9FGH - chains B and C of the 6 polymer chains in the assembly; structure by electron microscopy, 3.00 A resolution.

== Chain B ==
Name: Gamma-aminobutyric acid receptor subunit beta-3
Organism: Homo sapiens
UniProt: P28472 (GBRB3_HUMAN), isoform P28472-2; residues -24 to 448 here correspond to UniProt positions 1-473 (UniProt number = residue number + 25)
Chain sequence (473 residues; numbered -24 to 448; the number before each row is that of its first residue; numbers below 1 keep their minus sign (Met-24 is residue -24)):
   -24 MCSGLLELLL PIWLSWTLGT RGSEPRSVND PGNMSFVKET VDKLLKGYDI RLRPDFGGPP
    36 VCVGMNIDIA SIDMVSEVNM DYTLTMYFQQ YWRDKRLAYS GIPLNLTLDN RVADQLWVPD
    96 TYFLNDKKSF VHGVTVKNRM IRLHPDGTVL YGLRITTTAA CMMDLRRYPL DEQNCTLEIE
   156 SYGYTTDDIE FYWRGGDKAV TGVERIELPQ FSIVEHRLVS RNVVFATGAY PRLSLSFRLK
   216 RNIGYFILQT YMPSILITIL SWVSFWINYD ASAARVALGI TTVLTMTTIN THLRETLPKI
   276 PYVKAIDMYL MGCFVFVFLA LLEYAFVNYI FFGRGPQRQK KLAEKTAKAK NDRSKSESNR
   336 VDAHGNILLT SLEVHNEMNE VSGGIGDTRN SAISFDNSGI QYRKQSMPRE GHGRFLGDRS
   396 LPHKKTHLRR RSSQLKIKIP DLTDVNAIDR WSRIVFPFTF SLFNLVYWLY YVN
Unresolved in the structure: -24 to 8, 312-418, 448
Disulfides: Cys136-Cys150
Glycans and other covalent adducts: N-acetylglucosamine (NAG) linked to Asn80; glycan linked to Asn149
Residues lining bound ligands: gamma-amino-butanoic acid (ABU): Tyr97, Glu155, Ser156, Tyr157, Phe200, Thr202, Tyr205
UniProt features mapped onto this chain:
  - binding site (benzamidine): Asp95 to Tyr97, Glu155 to Tyr157, Phe200
  - binding site (4-aminobutanoate): Tyr97, Glu155, Tyr157, Thr202
  - binding site (histamine): Tyr97, Ser156, Tyr157, Thr202
  - glycosylation (N-linked (GlcNAc...) asparagine): Asn8, Asn80, Asn149

== Chain C ==
Name: Gamma-aminobutyric acid receptor subunit gamma-2
Organism: Homo sapiens
UniProt: P18507 (GBRG2_HUMAN), isoform P18507-2; residues -38 to 436 here correspond to UniProt positions 1-475 (UniProt number = residue number + 39)
Chain sequence (495 residues; numbered -38 to 456; the number before each row is that of its first residue; numbers below 1 keep their minus sign (Met-38 is residue -38)):
   -38 MSSPNIWSTG SSVYSTPVFS QKMTVWILLL LSLYPGFTSQ KSDDDYEDYA SNKTWVLTPK
    22 VPEGDVTVIL NNLLEGYDNK LRPDIGVKPT LIHTDMYVNS IGPVNAINME YTIDIFFAQT
    82 WYDRRLKFNS TIKVLRLNSN MVGKIWIPDT FFRNSKKADA HWITTPNRML RIWNDGRVLY
   142 TLRLTIDAEC QLQLHNFPMD EHSCPLEFSS YGYPREEIVY QWKRSSVEVG DTRSWRLYQF
   202 SFVGLRNTTE VVKTTSGDYV VMSVYFDLSR RMGYFTIQTY IPCTLIVVLS WVSFWINKDA
   262 VPARTSLGIT TVLTMTTLST IARKSLPKVS YVTAMDLFVS VCFIFVFSAL VEYGTLHYFV
   322 SNRKPSKDKD KKKKNPLLRM FSFKAPTIDI RPRSATIQMN NATHLQERDE EYGYECLDGK
   382 DCASFFCCFE DCRTGAWRHG RIHIRIAKMD SYARIFFPTA FCLFNLVYWV SYLYLGGSGG
   442 SGGSGKTETS QVAPA
Unresolved in the structure: -38 to 26, 324-405, 437-456
Differences from the reference sequence: expression tag (437-456)
Disulfides: Cys151-Cys165
Glycans and other covalent adducts: N-acetylglucosamine (NAG) linked to Asn208
UniProt features mapped onto this chain:
  - region: Arg394 to Asp411 (Interaction with GABARAP)
  - glycosylation (N-linked (GlcNAc...) asparagine): Asn13, Asn90, Asn208

== How chain B and chain C interact ==
Pairs across the interface (75; chain B residue first):
  Met9(B) with Arg43(C); Asp45(C), hydrogen bond (side chain-backbone); Ile46(C), hydrophobic; Arg86(C)
  Lys13(B) with Gly37(C), hydrogen bond (side chain-backbone); Asp39(C); Leu42(C)
  Val16(B) with Lys41(C)
  Asp17(B) with Asp39(C)
  Ser46(B) with Glu150(C)
  Tyr62(B) with Phe112(C); Arg114(C); Tyr172(C), hydrophobic
  Gln64(B) with Ser217(C), hydrogen bond
  Asn80(B) with Glu178(C)
  Thr82(B) with Gly173(C); Tyr174(C), hydrogen bond (backbone-side chain); Glu178(C)
  Leu83(B) with Lys41(C); Leu42(C), hydrophobic; Tyr174(C)
  Asp84(B) with Asn40(C); Lys41(C), hydrogen bond (backbone-backbone); Tyr174(C)
  Arg86(B) with Asn40(C), hydrogen bond; Gly104(C); Ile106(C)
  Val87(B) with Lys41(C)
  His107(B) with Lys117(C), hydrogen bond (side chain-backbone)
  Val109(B) with Thr111(C); Phe112(C); Ala119(C); Asp120(C); Leu145(C), hydrophobic
  Thr110(B) with Pro109(C); Thr111(C), hydrogen bond (side chain-backbone); Leu145(C)
  Val111(B) with Asp110(C)
  Asn113(B) with Phe112(C); Tyr172(C)
  Arg114(B) with Tyr172(C)
  Met115(B) with Tyr172(C), hydrophobic
  Arg117(B) with Gly173(C), hydrogen bond (side chain-backbone); Pro175(C); Ser217(C), hydrogen bond (side chain-backbone); Tyr220(C), hydrogen bond
  Gly127(B) with Tyr172(C)
  Leu128(B) with Tyr172(C), hydrogen bond (backbone-side chain)
  Arg129(B) with Phe112(C); Phe113(C), hydrogen bond (side chain-backbone); Arg114(C), hydrogen bond (side chain-backbone); Ser116(C), hydrogen bond (side chain-backbone); Tyr172(C), hydrogen bond (backbone-side chain)
  Pro184(B) with Lys289(C)
  Gln185(B) with Lys289(C)
  Tyr220(B) with Arg284(C); Lys289(C); Val290(C); Ser291(C)
  Leu223(B) with Val293(C), hydrophobic
  Gln224(B) with Thr281(C); Arg284(C)
  Leu231(B) with Phe304(C), hydrophobic
  Leu235(B) with Ile270(C), hydrophobic; Val273(C), hydrophobic; Phe308(C), hydrophobic; Leu311(C), hydrophobic
  Trp241(B) with His318(C)
  Asn243(B) with His318(C)
  Ala249(B) with Val262(C), hydrophobic; Thr266(C)
  Leu253(B) with Thr266(C)
  Thr256(B) with Ile270(C)
  Thr260(B) with Leu274(C)
  Arg428(B) with Tyr319(C)
Interface residues without a listed pair, chain B (53 interface residues in all): Val12, Leu20, Asn41, Asp48, Met49, Leu79, Leu81, Phe105, Leu125, Asn217, Gly219, Ile242, Ala246, Ala248, Thr271
Interface residues without a listed pair, chain C (59 interface residues in all): Tyr38, Pro44, Gly47, Asn69, Gln80, Trp107, Ile108, Lys118, Ala121, Arg129, Leu143, Thr216, Pro263

== Summary ==
Chain B and chain C form an interface of 53 and 59 residues respectively, with 16 hydrogen bonds. Polar
contacts include Met9(B)-Asp45(C), Lys13(B)-Gly37(C) and Gln64(B)-Ser217(C). Ligands of chain B:
gamma-amino-butanoic acid. N-acetylglucosamine is covalently linked to Asn80(B). Covalently linked
N-acetylglucosamine: at Asn208(C).
Chain B is Gamma-aminobutyric acid receptor subunit beta-3 and chain C is Gamma-aminobutyric acid receptor
subunit gamma-2, both from Homo sapiens; the structure, Cryo-EM structure of the full-length alpha1beta3gamma2
GABA(A) receptor in large MSP2N2 nanodisc in complex with GABA ..., was determined by electron microscopy.
